Entry 5BTG (X-ray diffraction, 2.50 A resolution); this record covers chains B and G of the 8 polymer chains in the assembly.

[Chain B]
Protein: DNA gyrase subunit B
Organism: Mycobacterium tuberculosis (strain ATCC 25618 / H37Rv)
Notes: EC 5.99.1.3; fragment: GyrB 426-675 with N-terminal SNA tag
UniProtKB: P9WG45 (GYRB_MYCTU); residue numbers follow UniProt; this construct covers 426-675
Chain sequence (253 residues; row label = number of the first residue in the row):
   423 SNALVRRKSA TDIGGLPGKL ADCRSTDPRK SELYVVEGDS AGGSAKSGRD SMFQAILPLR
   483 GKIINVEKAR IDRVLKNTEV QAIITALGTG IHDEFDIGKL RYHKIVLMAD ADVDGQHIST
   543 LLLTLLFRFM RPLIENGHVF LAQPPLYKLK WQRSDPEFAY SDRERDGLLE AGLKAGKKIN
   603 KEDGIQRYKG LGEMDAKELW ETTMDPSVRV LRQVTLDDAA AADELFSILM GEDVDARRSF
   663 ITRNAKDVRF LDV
Unresolved in the structure: 423-424, 431-436
Differences from the reference sequence: expression tag (423-425)
Metal / ion sites: Mg2+: Asp532, Asp534
Residues lining bound ligands: Levofloxacin (LFX; (3S)-9-fluoro-3-methyl-10-(4-methylpiperazin-1-yl)-7-oxo-2,3-dihydro-7H-[1,4]oxazino[2,3,4-ij]quinoline-6-carboxylic acid): Arg482, Gly483, Thr500, Glu501
Swiss-Prot annotation at these positions:
  - binding site (Mg(2+)): Glu459, Asp532, Asp534
  - site (Interaction with DNA): Lys484, Asn487
  - mutagenesis: Asp472 (D472H: No supercoiling activity), Arg482 (R482K: Increased susceptibility to fluoroquinolones, half supercoiling activity, no fluoroquinolone-induced DNA cleavage (makes sequence more like E.coli)), Asn499 (N499D: 17-fold increased resistance to fluoroquinolones, slightly increased DNA cleavage in absence of drugs), Asp577 (D577A: 37% supercoiling, 54% decatenation, 126% DNA cleavage in presence of norfloxacin; D577R: <2% supercoiling, 4% decatenation), Glu620 to Asp627 (<3% supercoiling, 18% decatenation, 75% DNA cleavage in presence of norfloxacin), Glu620 (E620A: 15% supercoiling, 19% decatenation, 143% DNA cleavage in presence of norfloxacin; E620R: 10% supercoiling, 7% decatenation), Glu623 (E623A: 18% supercoiling, 11% decatenation, 131% DNA cleavage in presence of norfloxacin; E623R: <2% supercoiling, 2% decatenation), Asp627 (D627A: 13% supercoiling, 10% decatenation, 42% DNA cleavage in presence of norfloxacin; D627R: <2% supercoiling, 3% decatenation)
Reported in the primary citation:
  - binding site for Levofloxacin: Thr500, Glu501

[Chain G]
Molecule: DNA substrate 24-mer TTACGTGCATAGTCATTCATGACC
Organism: synthetic construct
Sequence (24 nucleotides; numbered 1 to 24; the number before each row is that of its first residue):
     1 TTACGTGCAT AGTCATTCAT GACC
Unresolved in the structure: 1-2, 24

[Chain B / chain G interface]
Residue-residue contacts - 10 pairs, chain B then chain G:
  Glu459(B) with DT10(G), phosphate contact
  Asp461(B) with DA11(G), phosphate contact; DG12(G), sugar contact
  Gly483(B) with DT10(G), base contact
  Lys484(B) with DA9(G), base contact; DT10(G), hydrogen bond to the base
  Arg492(B) with DA3(G), salt bridge to the phosphate
  Asp536(B) with DA9(G), sugar contact; DT10(G), sugar contact
  Ile540(B) with DT10(G), phosphate contact
Interface residues without a listed pair, chain B (8 interface residues in all): Lys441

[Overview]
8 residues of chain B face 5 of chain G across their interface, with 1 hydrogen bond and 1 salt bridge. Polar
pairs include Lys484(B)-DT10(G) and Arg492(B)-DA3(G). Bound to chain B: Levofloxacin. From the paper: a
binding site for Levofloxacin at Thr500(B) and Glu501(B).
Here chain B is DNA gyrase subunit B (Mycobacterium tuberculosis (strain ATCC 25618 / H37Rv)) and chain G is
DNA substrate 24-mer TTACGTGCATAGTCATTCATGACC (synthetic construct). Entry 5BTG (Crystal structure of a
topoisomerase II complex) was determined by X-ray diffraction (same publication as 5BS8, 5BTA, 5BTC, 5BTD,
5BTF, 5BTI, 5BTL and 5BTN).
